Entry 4OYN (X-ray diffraction, 1.43 A resolution); this record covers chain A.

Chain A:
Molecule: Ferritin heavy chain
Source organism: Homo sapiens
Notes: EC 1.16.3.1
UniProt: P02794 (FRIH_HUMAN); residues 0-182 here correspond to UniProt positions 1-183 (UniProt number = residue number + 1)
Sequence (183 residues; row label = number of the first residue in the row; numbering starts at 0):
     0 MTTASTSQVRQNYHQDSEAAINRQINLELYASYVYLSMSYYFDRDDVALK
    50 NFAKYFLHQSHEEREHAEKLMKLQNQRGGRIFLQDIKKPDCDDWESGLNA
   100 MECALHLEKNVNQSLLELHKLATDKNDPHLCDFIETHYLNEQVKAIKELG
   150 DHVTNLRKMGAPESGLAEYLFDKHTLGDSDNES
Disordered / not traced: 0-4, 177-182
Curated features (UniProtKB/Swiss-Prot):
  - binding site (Fe cation): E27, E62, H65, E107, Q141
  - site: R22 (Essential for association with cargo receptor NCOA4)
  - modified residue: M0 (N-acetylmethionine), T1 (N-acetylthreonine), S178 (Phosphoserine), S182 (Phosphoserine)
Ion coordination: Fe ion site 1: E27, E62, H65; Fe ion site 2: H57, E61; Fe ion site 3: Q58, E61; Fe ion site 4: E62, E107; Fe ion site 5 near H173 (its only coordinating residue here)
Small-molecule neighbours: bicine (BCN): L28, S31, Y32, L35, R63, I85
What the authors report for this chain:
  - Fe ion coordination: E27, H57, Q58, E61, E62, H65, E107, H173
  - Fe ion coordination through a water molecule: D131, E134

Overview:
Ligands of chain A: bicine. E27, E62 and H65 coordinate Fe ion site 1. H57 and E61 form the Fe ion site 2.
UniProt lists 5 Fe cation-binding residues. The paper reports Fe ion coordination by E27, H57 and Q58 among
others; water-mediated Fe ion coordination by D131 and E134.
Chain A is Ferritin heavy chain (Homo sapiens); the structure, Fifteen minutes iron loaded human H ferritin,
was determined by X-ray diffraction together with 4Y08, 4YKH and 4ZJK from the same study.
